PDB entry 6ZHE | electron microscopy, 7.24 A resolution (low resolution: residue-level contacts below are approximate; hydrogen-bond / salt-bridge calls are withheld) | chains F and J of the 10 polymer chains in the assembly

Chain F:
Molecule: DNA-dependent protein kinase catalytic subunit, DNA-PKcs
Source organism: Homo sapiens
Notes: EC 2.7.11.1
UniProtKB: P78527 (PRKDC_HUMAN); numbering as in UniProt (aligned over 1-4128)
Amino-acid sequence (4156 residues; numbered 1 to 6023; 1867 numbers in that range are skipped by the numbering (no residue carries them; nothing is unmodelled there); the number before each row is that of its first residue; X marks 28 residues of unknown identity (built as UNK)):
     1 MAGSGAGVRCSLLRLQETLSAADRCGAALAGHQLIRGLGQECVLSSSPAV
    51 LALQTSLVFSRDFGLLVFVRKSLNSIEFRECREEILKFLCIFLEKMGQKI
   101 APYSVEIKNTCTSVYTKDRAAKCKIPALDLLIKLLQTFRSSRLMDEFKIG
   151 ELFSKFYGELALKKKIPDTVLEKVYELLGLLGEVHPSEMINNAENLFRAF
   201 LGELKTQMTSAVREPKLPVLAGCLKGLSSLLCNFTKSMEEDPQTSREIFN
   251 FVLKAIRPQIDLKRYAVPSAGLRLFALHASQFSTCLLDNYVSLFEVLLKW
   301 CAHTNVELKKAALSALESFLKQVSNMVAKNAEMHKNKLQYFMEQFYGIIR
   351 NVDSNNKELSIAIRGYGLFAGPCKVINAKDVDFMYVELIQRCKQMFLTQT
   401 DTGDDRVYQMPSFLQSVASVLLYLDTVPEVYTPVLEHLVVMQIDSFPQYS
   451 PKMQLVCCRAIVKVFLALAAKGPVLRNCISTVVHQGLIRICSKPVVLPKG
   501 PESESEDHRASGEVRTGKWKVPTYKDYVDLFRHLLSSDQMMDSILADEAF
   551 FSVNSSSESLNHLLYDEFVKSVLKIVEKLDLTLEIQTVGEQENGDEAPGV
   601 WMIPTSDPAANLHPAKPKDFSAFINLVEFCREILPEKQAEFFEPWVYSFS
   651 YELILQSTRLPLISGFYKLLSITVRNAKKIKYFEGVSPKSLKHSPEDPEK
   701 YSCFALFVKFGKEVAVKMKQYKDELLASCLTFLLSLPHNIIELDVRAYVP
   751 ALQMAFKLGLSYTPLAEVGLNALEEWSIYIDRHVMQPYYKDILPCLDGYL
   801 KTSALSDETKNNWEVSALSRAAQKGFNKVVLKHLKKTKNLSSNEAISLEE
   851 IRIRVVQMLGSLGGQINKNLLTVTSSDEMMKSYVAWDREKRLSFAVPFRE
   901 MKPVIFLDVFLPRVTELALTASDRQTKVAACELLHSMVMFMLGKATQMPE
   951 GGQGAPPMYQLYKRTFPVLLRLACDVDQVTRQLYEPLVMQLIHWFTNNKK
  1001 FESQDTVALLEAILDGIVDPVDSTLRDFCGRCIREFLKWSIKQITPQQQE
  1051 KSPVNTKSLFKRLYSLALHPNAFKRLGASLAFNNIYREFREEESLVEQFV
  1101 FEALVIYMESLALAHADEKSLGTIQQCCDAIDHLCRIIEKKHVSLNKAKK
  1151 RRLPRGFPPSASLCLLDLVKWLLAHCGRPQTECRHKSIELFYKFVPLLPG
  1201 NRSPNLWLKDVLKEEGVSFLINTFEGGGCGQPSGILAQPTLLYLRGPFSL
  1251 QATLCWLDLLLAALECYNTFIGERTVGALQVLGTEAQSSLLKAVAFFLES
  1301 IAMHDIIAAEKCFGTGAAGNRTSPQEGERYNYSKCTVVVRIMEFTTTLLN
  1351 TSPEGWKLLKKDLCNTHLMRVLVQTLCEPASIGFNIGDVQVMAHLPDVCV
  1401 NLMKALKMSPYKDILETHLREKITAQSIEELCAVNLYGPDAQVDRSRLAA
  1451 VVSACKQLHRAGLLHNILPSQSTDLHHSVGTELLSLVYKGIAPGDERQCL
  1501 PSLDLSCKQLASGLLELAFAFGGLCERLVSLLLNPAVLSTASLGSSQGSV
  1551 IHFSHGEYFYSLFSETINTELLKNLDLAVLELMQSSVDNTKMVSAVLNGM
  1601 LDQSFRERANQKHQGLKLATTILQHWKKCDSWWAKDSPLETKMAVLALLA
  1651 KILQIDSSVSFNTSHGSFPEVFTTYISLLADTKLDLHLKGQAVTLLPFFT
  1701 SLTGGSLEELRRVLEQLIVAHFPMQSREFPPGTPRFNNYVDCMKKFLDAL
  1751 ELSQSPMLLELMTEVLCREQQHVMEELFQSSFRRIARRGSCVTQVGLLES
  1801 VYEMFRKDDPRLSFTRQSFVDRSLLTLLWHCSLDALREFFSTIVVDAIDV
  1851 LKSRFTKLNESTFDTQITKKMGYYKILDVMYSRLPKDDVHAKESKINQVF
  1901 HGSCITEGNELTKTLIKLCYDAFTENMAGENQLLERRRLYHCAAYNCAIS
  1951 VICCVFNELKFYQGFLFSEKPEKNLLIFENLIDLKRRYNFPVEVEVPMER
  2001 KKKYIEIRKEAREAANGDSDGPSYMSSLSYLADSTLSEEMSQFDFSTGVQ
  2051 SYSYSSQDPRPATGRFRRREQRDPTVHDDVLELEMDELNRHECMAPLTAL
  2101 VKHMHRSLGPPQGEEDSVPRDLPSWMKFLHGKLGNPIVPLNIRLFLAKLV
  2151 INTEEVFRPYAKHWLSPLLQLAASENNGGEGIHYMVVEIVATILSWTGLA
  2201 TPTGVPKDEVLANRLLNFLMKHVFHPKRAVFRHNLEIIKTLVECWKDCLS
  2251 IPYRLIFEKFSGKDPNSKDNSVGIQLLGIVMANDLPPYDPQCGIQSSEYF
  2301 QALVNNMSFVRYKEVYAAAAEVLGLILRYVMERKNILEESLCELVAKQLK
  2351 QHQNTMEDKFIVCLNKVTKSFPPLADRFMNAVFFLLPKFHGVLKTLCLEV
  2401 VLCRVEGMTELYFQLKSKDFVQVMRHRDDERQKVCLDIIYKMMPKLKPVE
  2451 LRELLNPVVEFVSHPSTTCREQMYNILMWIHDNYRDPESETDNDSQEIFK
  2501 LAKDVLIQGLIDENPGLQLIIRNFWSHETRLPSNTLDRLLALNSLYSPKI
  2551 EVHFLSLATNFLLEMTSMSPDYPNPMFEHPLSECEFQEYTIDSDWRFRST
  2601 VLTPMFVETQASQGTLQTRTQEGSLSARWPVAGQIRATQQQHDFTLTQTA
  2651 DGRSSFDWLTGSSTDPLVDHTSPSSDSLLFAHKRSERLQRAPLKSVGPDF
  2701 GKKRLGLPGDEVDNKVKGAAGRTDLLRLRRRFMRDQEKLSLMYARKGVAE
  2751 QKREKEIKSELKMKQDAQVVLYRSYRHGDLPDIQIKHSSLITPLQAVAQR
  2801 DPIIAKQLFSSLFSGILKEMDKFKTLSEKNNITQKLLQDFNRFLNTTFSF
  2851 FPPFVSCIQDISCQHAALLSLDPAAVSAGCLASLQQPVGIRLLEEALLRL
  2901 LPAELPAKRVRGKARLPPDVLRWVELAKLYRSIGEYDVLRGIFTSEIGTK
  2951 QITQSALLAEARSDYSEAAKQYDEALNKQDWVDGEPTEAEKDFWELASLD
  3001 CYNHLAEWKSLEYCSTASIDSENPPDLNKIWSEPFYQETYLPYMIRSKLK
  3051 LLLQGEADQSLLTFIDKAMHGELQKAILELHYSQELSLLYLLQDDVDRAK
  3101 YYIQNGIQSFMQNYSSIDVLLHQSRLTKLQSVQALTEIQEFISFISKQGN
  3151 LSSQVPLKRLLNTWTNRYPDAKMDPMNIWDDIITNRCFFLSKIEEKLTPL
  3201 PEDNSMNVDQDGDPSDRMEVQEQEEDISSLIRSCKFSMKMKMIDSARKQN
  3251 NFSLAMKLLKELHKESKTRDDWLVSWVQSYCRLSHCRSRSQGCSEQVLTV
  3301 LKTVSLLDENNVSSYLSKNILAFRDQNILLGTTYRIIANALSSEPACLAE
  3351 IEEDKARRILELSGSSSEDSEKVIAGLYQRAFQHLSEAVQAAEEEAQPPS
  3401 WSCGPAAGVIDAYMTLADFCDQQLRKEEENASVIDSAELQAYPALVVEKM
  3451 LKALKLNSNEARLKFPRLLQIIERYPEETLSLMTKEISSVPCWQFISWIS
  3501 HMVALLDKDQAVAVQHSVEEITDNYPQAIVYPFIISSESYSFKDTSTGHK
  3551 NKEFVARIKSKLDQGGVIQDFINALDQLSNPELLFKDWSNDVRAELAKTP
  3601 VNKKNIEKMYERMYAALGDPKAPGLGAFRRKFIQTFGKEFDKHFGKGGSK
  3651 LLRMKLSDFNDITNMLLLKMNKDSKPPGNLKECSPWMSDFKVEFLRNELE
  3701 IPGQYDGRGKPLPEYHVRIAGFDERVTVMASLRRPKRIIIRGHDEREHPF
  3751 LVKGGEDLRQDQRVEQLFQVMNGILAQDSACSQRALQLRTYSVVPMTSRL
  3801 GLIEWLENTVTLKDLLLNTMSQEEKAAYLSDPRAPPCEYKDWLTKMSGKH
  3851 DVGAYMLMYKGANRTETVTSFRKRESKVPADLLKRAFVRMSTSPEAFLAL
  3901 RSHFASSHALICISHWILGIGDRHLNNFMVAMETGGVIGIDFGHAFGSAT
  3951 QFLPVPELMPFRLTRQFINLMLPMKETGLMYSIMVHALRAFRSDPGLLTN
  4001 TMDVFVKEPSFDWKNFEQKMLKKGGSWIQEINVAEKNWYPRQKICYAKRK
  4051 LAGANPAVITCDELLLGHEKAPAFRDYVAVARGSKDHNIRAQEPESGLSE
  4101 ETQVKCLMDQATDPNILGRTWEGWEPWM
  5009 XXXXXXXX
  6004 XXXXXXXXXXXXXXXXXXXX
Unresolved in the structure: 1-9, 499-518, 587-601, 689-696, 805-825, 948-955, 1315-1318, 1542-1548, 1987-2084, 2593-2766, 2903-2915, 3198-3225, 3397-3405, 3430-3440
UniProt features mapped onto this chain:
  - region: Leu1503 to Leu1538 (Interaction with C1D), Glu2737 to Gln2765 (May split the end of the DNA molecule, with the two strands separating around the region), Val3728 to Arg3734 (G-loop), Gly3919 to Asn3927 (Catalytic loop), Gly3939 to Thr3964 (Activation loop)
  - site: Asp2020, Gly2021 (Cleavage)
  - modified residue: Lys117 (N6-acetyllysine), Ser511 (Phosphoserine), Ser687 (Phosphoserine), Lys828 (N6-acetyllysine), Ser841 (Phosphoserine), Ser893 (Phosphoserine), Ser1065 (Phosphoserine), Lys1209 (N6-acetyllysine), Lys1970 (N6-acetyllysine), Ser2056 (Phosphoserine), Lys2259 (N6-acetyllysine), Thr2535 (Phosphothreonine), Thr2609 (Phosphothreonine), Ser2612 (Phosphoserine), Thr2638 (Phosphothreonine), Thr2647 (Phosphothreonine), Ser2789 (Phosphoserine), Ser3205 (Phosphoserine), Lys3241 (N6-acetyllysine), Lys3260 (N6-acetyllysine) and 6 more in UniProt
  - natural variant: Lys263 (K263N: In a lung adenocarcinoma sample), Gly500 (G500S: In a metastatic melanoma sample), Arg1136 (R1136H: In a colorectal adenocarcinoma sample), Arg1447 (R1447M: In a lung squamous cell carcinoma sample), Ala1680 (A1680V: In a metastatic melanoma sample), Ser2810 (S2810N: In a metastatic melanoma sample), Gly2941 (G2941A: In a lung neuroendocrine carcinoma sample), Leu3062 (L3062R: In IMD26), Ala3574 (A3574V: In IMD26)
  - mutagenesis: Leu1510 (L1510P: Loss of interaction with C1D), Glu1516 to Leu1517 (Loss of interaction with C1D), Thr2609 (T2609A: Leads to radiation sensitivity and impaired DSB joining. Gives rise to reduced phosphorylation; when associated with A-2612), Ser2612 (S2612A: Reduced phosphorylation; when associated with A-2609), Thr2638 (T2638A: Alleviates phosphorylation, leaves a fully active enzyme with compromised cellular resistance to ionizing radiation without affecting DNA end joining; when associated with A-2647), Thr2647 (T2647A: Alleviates phosphorylation, leaves a fully active enzyme with compromised cellular resistance to ionizing radiation without affecting DNA end joining; when associated with A-2638)

Chain J:
Molecule: 25-nt DNA strand
Sequence (25 nucleotides; row label = number of the first residue in the row):
    14 TAATAATAGTTTTTAGTTTATTGGG

Chain F / chain J interface:
Contacting residue pairs - 8 pairs, chain F then chain J:
  Cys123(F) - DG22(J)
  Cys123(F) - DT23(J)
  Thr169(F) - DA21(J)
  Thr169(F) - DG22(J)
  Val170(F) - DA21(J)
  Lys216(F) - DA21(J)
  Leu262(F) - DA19(J)
  Leu262(F) - DT20(J)
Other interface residues (no listed pair), chain F (6 interface residues in all): Lys122

Overview:
6 residues of chain F and 5 residues of chain J are in contact. From UniProt: 7 mutagenesis sites on chain F.
Here chain F is DNA-dependent protein kinase catalytic subunit, DNA-PKcs (Homo sapiens) and chain J is a 25-nt
DNA strand. Entry 6ZHE (Cryo-EM structure of DNA-PK dimer) was determined by electron microscopy, deposited
together with 6ZH8 and 6ZHA.
